PDB entry 3WKS | X-ray diffraction, 3.03 A resolution | chains A and B of the 4 polymer chains in the assembly

[Chain A (and B)]
Name: O-phospho-L-seryl-tRNA:Cys-tRNA synthase
Source organism: Methanocaldococcus jannaschii
Notes: EC 2.5.1.73; chain B of this document is another copy of the same molecule, construct and numbering; everything in this record applies to it too
Reference sequence: Q59072 (SPSS_METJA); residues 21-396 here correspond to UniProt positions 2-377 (UniProt number = residue number - 19)
Amino-acid sequence (416 residues; numbered -19 to 396; the number before each row is that of its first residue; numbers below 1 keep their minus sign (Met-19 is residue -19)):
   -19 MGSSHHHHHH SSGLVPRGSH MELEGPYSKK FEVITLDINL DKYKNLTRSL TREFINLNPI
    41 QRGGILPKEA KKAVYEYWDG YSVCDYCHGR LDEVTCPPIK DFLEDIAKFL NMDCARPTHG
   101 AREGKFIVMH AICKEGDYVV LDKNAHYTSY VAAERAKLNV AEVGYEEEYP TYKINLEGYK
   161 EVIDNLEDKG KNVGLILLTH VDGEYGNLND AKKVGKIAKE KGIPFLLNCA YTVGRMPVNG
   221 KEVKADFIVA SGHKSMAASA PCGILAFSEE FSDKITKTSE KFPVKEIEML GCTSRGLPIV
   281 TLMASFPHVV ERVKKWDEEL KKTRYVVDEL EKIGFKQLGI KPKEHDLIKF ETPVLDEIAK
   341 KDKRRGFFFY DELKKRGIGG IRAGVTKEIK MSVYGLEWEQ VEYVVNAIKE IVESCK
Unresolved in the structure: -19 to 16, 61-76 (chain B: -19 to 16, 66-74)
Modified residues: Lys234 ((2S)-2-amino-6-[[3-hydroxy-2-methyl-5-(phosphonooxymethyl)pyridin-4-yl]methylideneamino]hexanoic acid; LLP)
Sequence notes: expression tag (-19 to 20)
Swiss-Prot annotation at these positions:
  - binding site (pyridoxal 5'-phosphate): Ala101, Arg102, Asn208, Ser231 to His233
  - modified residue: Lys234 (N6-(pyridoxal phosphate)lysine)

[How chain A and chain B interact]
Residue-residue contacts (137; chain A residue first):
  Ile18(A) with Asp85(B); Lys88(B)
  Leu20(A) with Phe286(B), hydrophobic; Val290(B), hydrophobic
  Lys22(A) with Pro78(B); Asp81(B), salt bridge; Asp85(B)
  Tyr23(A) with Asp81(B), hydrogen bond (side chain-backbone); Phe82(B); Asp85(B), hydrogen bond; Met283(B); Phe286(B), hydrophobic; Pro287(B), hydrophobic
  Lys24(A) with Pro287(B)
  Leu26(A) with Ala53(B), hydrophobic; Pro77(B), hydrophobic; Met283(B), hydrophobic; Ala284(B)
  Thr27(A) with Glu49(B); Lys52(B); Ala53(B); Glu56(B)
  Arg28(A) with Glu56(B); Tyr57(B), hydrogen bond (backbone-side chain)
  Ser29(A) with Glu56(B), hydrogen bond (backbone-side chain)
  Thr31(A) with Glu56(B), hydrogen bond (side chain-backbone); Asp59(B)
  Arg32(A) with Tyr55(B), hydrogen bond (side chain-backbone); Glu56(B); Trp58(B)
  Asn36(A) with Tyr61(B)
  Asn38(A) with Tyr61(B), hydrogen bond
  Ile40(A) with Arg275(B), hydrogen bond (backbone-side chain)
  Gln41(A) with Asp59(B); Gly60(B); Tyr61(B)
  Gly44(A) with Asp59(B)
  Ile45(A) with Asp59(B)
  Leu46(A) with Trp58(B); Asp59(B), hydrogen bond (backbone-backbone)
  Lys51(A) with Trp58(B)
  Lys52(A) with Thr27(B)
  Ala53(A) with Leu26(B), hydrophobic; Thr27(B)
  Val54(A) with Val54(B), hydrophobic; Trp58(B)
  Tyr55(A) with Arg32(B), hydrogen bond (backbone-side chain)
  Glu56(A) with Ser29(B); Thr31(B), hydrogen bond (backbone-side chain); Arg32(B)
  Tyr57(A) with Leu26(B); Arg28(B), hydrogen bond (side chain-backbone); Ser29(B)
  Trp58(A) with Arg32(B); Leu46(B); Lys51(B); Ser239(B)
  Asp59(A) with Gly44(B); Ile45(B); Leu46(B)
  Gly60(A) with Gln41(B), hydrogen bond (backbone-side chain)
  Pro78(A) with Lys22(B)
  Asp81(A) with Lys22(B); Tyr23(B)
  Phe82(A) with Tyr23(B)
  Asp85(A) with Ile18(B); Lys22(B), salt bridge; Tyr23(B), hydrogen bond
  Lys88(A) with Asp17(B); Ile18(B)
  Phe89(A) with Ile18(B)
  His99(A) with His99(B), hydrogen bond; Glu103(B), salt bridge; Pro241(B)
  Arg102(A) with Leu270(B), hydrogen bond (side chain-backbone)
  Glu103(A) with His99(B), salt bridge; Glu103(B)
  Phe106(A) with Phe106(B), hydrophobic; Arg135(B)
  Ile107(A) with Arg135(B)
  His110(A) with Arg135(B), hydrogen bond (side chain-backbone)
  Tyr127(A) with Phe262(B), hydrophobic; Lys265(B); Gly271(B)
  Thr128(A) with Leu270(B)
  Tyr130(A) with Phe262(B), hydrophobic
  Val131(A) with Glu266(B); Ile267(B); Leu270(B), hydrophobic
  Ala132(A) with Leu270(B), hydrophobic
  Glu134(A) with Ser259(B); Glu260(B), hydrogen bond (side chain-backbone); Ile267(B)
  Arg135(A) with Phe106(B); Ile107(B); His110(B), hydrogen bond (backbone-side chain); Ile267(B); Glu268(B), salt bridge; Leu270(B)
  Glu142(A) with Lys261(B), salt bridge
  His233(A) with Arg275(B), hydrogen bond (backbone-side chain)
  Ser239(A) with Leu277(B)
  Ala240(A) with Gly276(B); Leu277(B); Pro278(B)
  Pro241(A) with His99(B); Arg275(B); Pro278(B)
  Ser259(A) with Glu134(B)
  Glu260(A) with Glu134(B), hydrogen bond (backbone-side chain)
  Lys261(A) with Glu142(B)
  Phe262(A) with Tyr127(B), hydrophobic; Tyr130(B), hydrophobic
  Lys265(A) with Tyr127(B)
  Glu266(A) with Val131(B)
  Ile267(A) with Val131(B); Glu134(B); Arg135(B)
  Glu268(A) with Arg135(B), salt bridge
  Leu270(A) with Arg102(B); Val131(B), hydrophobic; Ala132(B), hydrophobic; Arg135(B)
  Thr273(A) with Tyr127(B)
  Arg275(A) with His233(B); Pro241(B)
  Gly276(A) with Ala240(B)
  Leu277(A) with Ser239(B); Ala240(B); Leu277(B), hydrophobic
  Pro278(A) with Ala240(B); Pro241(B)
  Met283(A) with Tyr23(B); Leu26(B), hydrophobic
  Phe286(A) with Tyr23(B), hydrophobic
  Pro287(A) with Tyr23(B), hydrophobic
  Val290(A) with Leu20(B), hydrophobic
Other interface residues (no listed pair), chain A (80 interface residues in all): Asp17, Asn19, Glu49, Glu115, Lys137, Thr258, Gly271, Val280, Ala284, Glu291
Other interface residues (no listed pair), chain B (82 interface residues in all): Asn19, Lys24, Ile40, Val63, Phe89, Glu115, Lys123, Thr128, Lys137, Thr258, Thr273, Val280, Glu291

[In short]
80 residues of chain A face 82 of chain B across their interface, with 21 hydrogen bonds and 7 salt bridges.
Polar pairs include Lys22(A)-Asp81(B), Asp85(A)-Lys22(B) and His99(A)-Glu103(B). Curated annotation (UniProt)
lists 6 pyridoxal 5'-phosphate-binding residues on chain A.
Chain A and chain B are both O-phospho-L-seryl-tRNA:Cys-tRNA synthase (Methanocaldococcus jannaschii); the
structure, Crystal structure of the SepCysS-SepCysE N-terminal domain complex from, was determined by X-ray
diffraction (same publication as 3WKR).
